Entry 2B0E (X-ray diffraction, 1.90 A resolution); this record covers chains A and B of the 4 polymer chains in the assembly.

# Chain A (and B)
Molecule: Type II restriction enzyme EcoRV
Source organism: Escherichia coli
Notes: EC 3.1.21.4; chain B of this document is another copy of the same molecule, construct and numbering; everything in this record applies to it too
UniProtKB: P04390 (T2E5_ECOLI); residues 1-245 here correspond to UniProt positions 0-244 (UniProt number = residue number - 1)
Amino-acid sequence (245 residues; each row starts with the number of its first residue):
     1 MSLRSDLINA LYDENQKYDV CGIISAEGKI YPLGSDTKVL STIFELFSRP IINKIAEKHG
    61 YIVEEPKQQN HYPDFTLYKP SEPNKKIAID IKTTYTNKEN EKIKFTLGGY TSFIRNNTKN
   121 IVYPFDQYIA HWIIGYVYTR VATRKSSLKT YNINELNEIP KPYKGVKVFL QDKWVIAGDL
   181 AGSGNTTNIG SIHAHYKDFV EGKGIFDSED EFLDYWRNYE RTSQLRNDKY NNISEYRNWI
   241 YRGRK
Unresolved in the structure: 1, 97-101, 142-147 (chain B: 1, 99-101, 142-146)
Bound ions: Ca2+ site 1: Glu45, Asp74; Ca2+ site 2: Asp74, Ile91

# Interface between chain A and chain B
Residue-residue contacts (80):
  Glu14(A) with Lys29(B), salt bridge; Tyr31(B), hydrogen bond
  Lys17(A) with Glu27(B)
  Tyr18(A) with Ser25(B); Glu27(B); Lys29(B); Tyr31(B)
  Asp19(A) with Ser25(B); Ala26(B), hydrogen bond (backbone-backbone); Glu27(B), hydrogen bond (backbone-side chain)
  Val20(A) with Ile23(B), hydrophobic; Ile24(B); Ser25(B)
  Cys21(A) with Ile24(B), hydrogen bond (backbone-backbone); Ser25(B); Ala26(B)
  Gly22(A) with Ile23(B); Ile24(B), hydrogen bond (backbone-backbone)
  Ile23(A) with Val20(B), hydrophobic; Gly22(B); Ile23(B), hydrophobic; Ile43(B), hydrophobic
  Ile24(A) with Val20(B); Cys21(B), hydrogen bond (backbone-backbone); Gly22(B), hydrogen bond (backbone-backbone); Ile24(B), hydrophobic; Leu156(B), hydrophobic
  Ser25(A) with Tyr18(B); Asp19(B); Val20(B); Cys21(B); Leu156(B)
  Ala26(A) with Asp19(B), hydrogen bond (backbone-backbone); Cys21(B); Leu156(B)
  Glu27(A) with Lys17(B); Tyr18(B); Asp19(B), hydrogen bond (side chain-backbone)
  Gly28(A) with Leu156(B)
  Lys29(A) with Glu14(B), salt bridge; Tyr18(B)
  Tyr31(A) with Glu14(B), hydrogen bond; Tyr18(B); Phe47(B); Pro50(B), hydrophobic
  Pro32(A) with Leu46(B)
  Leu33(A) with Leu46(B), hydrophobic; Arg49(B)
  Gly34(A) with Leu46(B); Arg49(B)
  Lys38(A) with Thr42(B)
  Val39(A) with Thr42(B); Leu46(B), hydrophobic
  Ser41(A) with Lys38(B)
  Thr42(A) with Lys38(B); Val39(B); Thr42(B)
  Ile43(A) with Ile23(B), hydrophobic
  Leu46(A) with Ile23(B), hydrophobic; Tyr31(B); Pro32(B); Leu33(B), hydrophobic; Gly34(B)
  Phe47(A) with Tyr31(B)
  Arg49(A) with Ser147(B), hydrogen bond (side chain-backbone)
  Pro50(A) with Tyr31(B), hydrophobic; Leu148(B); Thr150(B)
  Asn53(A) with Leu148(B)
  Leu148(A) with Arg49(B); Pro50(B); Asn53(B); Glu65(B)
  Ile153(A) with Ile153(B), hydrophobic
  Leu156(A) with Ile24(B), hydrophobic; Ser25(B); Ala26(B); Gly28(B); Ile153(B), hydrophobic
  Asn157(A) with Ala26(B), hydrogen bond (side chain-backbone)
Other interface residues (no listed pair), chain A (38 interface residues in all): Ile30, Asp36, Ile51, Lys149, Thr150, Asn185
Other interface residues (no listed pair), chain B (38 interface residues in all): Ile30, Gln69, Lys149, Lys161, Asn185

# Summary
The chain A/chain B interface involves 38 residues from each chain, with 12 hydrogen bonds and 2 salt bridges.
Polar pairs include Glu14(A)-Lys29(B), Glu14(A)-Tyr31(B) and Asp19(A)-Glu27(B). Glu45(A) and Asp74(A) form the
Ca2+ site 1. The Ca2+ site 2 is built by Asp74(A) and Ile91(A).
Chain A and chain B are both Type II restriction enzyme EcoRV (Escherichia coli); the structure, EcoRV
Restriction Endonuclease/GAAUTC/Ca2+, was determined by X-ray diffraction (same publication as 2B0D).
